Entry 3RI1 (X-ray diffraction, 2.10 A resolution); this record covers chain A.

[Chain A]
Protein: Fibroblast growth factor receptor 2
Source organism: Homo sapiens
Notes: EC 2.7.10.1
UniProtKB: P21802 (FGFR2_HUMAN); numbering as in UniProt (aligned over 458-768)
Chain sequence (313 residues; each row starts with the number of its first residue):
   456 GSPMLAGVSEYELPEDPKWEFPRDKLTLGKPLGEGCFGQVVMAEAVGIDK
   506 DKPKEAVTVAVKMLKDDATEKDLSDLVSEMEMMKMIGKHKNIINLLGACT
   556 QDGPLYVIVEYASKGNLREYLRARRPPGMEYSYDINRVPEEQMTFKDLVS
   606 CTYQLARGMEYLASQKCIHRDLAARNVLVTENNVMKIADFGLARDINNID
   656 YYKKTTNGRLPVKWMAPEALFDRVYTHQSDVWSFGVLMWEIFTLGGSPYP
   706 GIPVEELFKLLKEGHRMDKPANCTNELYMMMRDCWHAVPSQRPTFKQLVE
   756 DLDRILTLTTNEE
Not modelled in the structure: 456-467, 583-595, 766-768
Sequence notes: expression tag (456-457)
UniProt features mapped onto this chain:
  - active site: Asp626 (Proton acceptor)
  - binding site (ATP): Leu487 to Val495, Lys517, Glu565 to Ala567, Asn571
  - modified residue (Phosphotyrosine): Tyr466, Tyr586, Tyr588, Tyr656, Tyr657
  - natural variant: Lys526 (K526E: In FSPC), Asn549 (N549H: In CS), Glu565 (E565G: In PS), Arg612 (R612T: In a lung adenocarcinoma sample), Ala628 (A628T: In LADD1), Lys641 (K641R: In PS), Ala648 (A648T: In LADD1), Arg649 to Asp650 (sequence variant, change not given here; In LADD1), Lys659 (K659N: In craniosynostosis), Gly663 (G663E: In PS), Arg678 (R678G: In CS)
  - mutagenesis: Asn549 (N549T: Constitutive kinase activity), Glu565 (E565A: Constitutive kinase activity), Tyr656 to Tyr657 (Loss of kinase activity)
Ligand contacts: 3RH ((6S)-6-phenyl-5,6-dihydrobenzo[h]quinazolin-2-amine): Leu487, Gly488, Val495, Ala515, Lys517, Glu534, Met538, Ile548, Val564, Glu565, Tyr566, Ala567, Gly570, Leu633, Ala643, Asp644
What the authors report for this chain:
  - mutagenesis - F492A, V564T: decreased binding to 3RH
  - mutagenesis - F492A, V564T: unchanged catalytic activity
  - mutagenesis - K526E, E565G, R678G: increased catalytic activity
  - binding site for 3RH: Val564 (proposed by the authors, not directly observed)

[In short]
Ligands of chain A: compound 3RH. UniProt lists active-site residue Asp626, 14 ATP-binding residues and 4
mutagenesis sites. From the paper: a binding site for 3RH at Val564; K526E, E565G and R678G increase catalytic
activity; 5 substitutions were tested in all.
Chain A is Fibroblast growth factor receptor 2 (Homo sapiens); the structure, Crystal structure of the
catalytic domain of FGFR2 kinase in complex with ARQ 069, was determined by X-ray diffraction (same
publication as 3RHX).
